Entry 3VYQ (X-ray diffraction, 2.52 A resolution); this record covers chains A and C of the 4 polymer chains in the assembly.

== Chain A ==
Protein: Methyl-CpG-binding domain protein 4
From: Mus musculus
Notes: EC 3.2.2.-; fragment: methyl CpG binding domain
UniProt: Q9Z2D7 (MBD4_MOUSE); numbering as in UniProt (aligned over 63-136)
Sequence (74 residues; each row starts with the number of its first residue):
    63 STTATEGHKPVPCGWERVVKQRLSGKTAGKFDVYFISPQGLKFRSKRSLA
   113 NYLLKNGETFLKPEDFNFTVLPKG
Not modelled in the structure: 63-69, 133-136
Metal / ion sites: Zn2+ near Cys-75 (its only coordinating residue here)
From the paper describing this entry:
  - binding site for the 11-nt DNA strand (chain C): Arg-84
  - binding site for the 11-nt DNA strand: Arg-106
  - specificity-determining residues: Asp-94 (proposed by the authors, not directly observed)

== Chain C ==
Molecule: 11-nt DNA strand
Sequence (11 nucleotides; each row starts with the number of its first residue):
     1 TCACTGGATGT

== Chain A / chain C interface ==
Contacting residue pairs (20; chain A residue first):
  Lys-82(A) with DC4(C), salt bridge to the phosphate
  Arg-84(A) with DT5(C), phosphate contact; DG6(C), hydrogen bond to the base
  Leu-85(A) with DT5(C), hydrogen bond to the phosphate
  Ser-86(A) with DT5(C), hydrogen bond to the phosphate
  Gly-87(A) with DT5(C), phosphate contact; DG6(C), phosphate contact
  Lys-88(A) with DG6(C), hydrogen bond to the phosphate; DG7(C), salt bridge to the phosphate
  Thr-89(A) with DT5(C), sugar contact; DG6(C), hydrogen bond to the phosphate
  Lys-92(A) with DG7(C), base contact
  Asp-94(A) with DT5(C), base contact
  Gly-102(A) with DT1(C), sugar contact
  Leu-103(A) with DT1(C), sugar contact
  Lys-104(A) with DT1(C), hydrogen bond to the phosphate; DA3(C), salt bridge to the phosphate
  Phe-105(A) with DT1(C), base contact
  Arg-106(A) with DC4(C), base contact; DT5(C), hydrogen bond to the base
Other interface residues (no listed pair), chain A (15 interface residues in all): Tyr-114

== Overview ==
The interface between chain A and chain C involves 15 residues on one side and 6 on the other; the contacts
include 7 hydrogen bonds and 3 salt bridges. Polar pairs include Arg-84(A)/DG6(C), Arg-106(A)/DT5(C) and
Leu-85(A)/DT5(C). The paper reports a binding site for the 11-nt DNA strand (chain C) at Arg-84(A); a binding
site for the 11-nt DNA strand at Arg-106(A).
Here chain A is Methyl-CpG-binding domain protein 4 (Mus musculus) and chain C is an 11-nt DNA strand. Entry
3VYQ (Crystal structure of the methyl CpG Binding Domain of MBD4 in complex with the 5mCG/TG sequence ...) was
determined by X-ray diffraction, deposited together with 3VXV, 3VXX and 3VYB.
